PDB entry 5T3S | X-ray diffraction, 4.50 A resolution (low resolution: residue-level contacts below are approximate; hydrogen-bond / salt-bridge calls are withheld) | chains L and H of the 6 polymer chains in the assembly

== Chain L ==
Name: Fab PGT124 light chain
From: Homo sapiens
Notes: antibody fragment or engineered binder
Sequence (214 residues; numbered 4 to 212 plus 7 insertion-coded residues; 2 numbers in that range are skipped by the numbering (no residue carries them; nothing is unmodelled there); the number before each row is that of its first residue; a row labelled like 66A-66C holds insertion residues (66A, then the next letters in order)):
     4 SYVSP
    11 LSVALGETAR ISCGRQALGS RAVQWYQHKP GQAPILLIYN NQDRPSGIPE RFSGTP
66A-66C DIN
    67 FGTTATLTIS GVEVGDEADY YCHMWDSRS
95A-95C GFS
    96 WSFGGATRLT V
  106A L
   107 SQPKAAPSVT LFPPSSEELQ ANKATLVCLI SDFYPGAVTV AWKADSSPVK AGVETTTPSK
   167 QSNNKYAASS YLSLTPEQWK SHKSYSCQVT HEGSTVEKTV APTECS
Not modelled in the structure: 4, 210-212
Cystine bridges: Cys23-Cys88, Cys134-Cys193

== Chain H ==
Name: Fab PGT124 heavy chain
From: Homo sapiens
Notes: antibody fragment or engineered binder
Sequence (236 residues; each row starts with the number of its first residue; a row labelled like 82A-82C holds insertion residues (82A, then the next letters in order)):
     1 QVQLQESGPG LVRPSETLSV TCIVSGGSIS NYYWTWIRQS PGKGLEWIGY ISDRETTTYN
    61 PSLNSRAVIS RDTSKNQLSL QL
82A-82C RSV
    83 TTADTAIYFC ATARRGQR
100A-100P IYGVVSFGEFFYYYYM
   101 DVWGKGTAVT VSSASTKGPS VFPLAPSSKS TSGGTAALGC LVKDYFPEPV TVSWNSGALT
   161 SGVHTFPAVL QSSGLYSLSS VVTVPSSSLG TQTYICNVNH KPSNTKVDKK VEPKSCD
Not modelled in the structure: 1, 127-132, 214-217
Cystine bridges: Cys22-Cys92, Cys140-Cys196

== Chain L / chain H interface ==
Contacting residue pairs (75):
  Ser30(L) with Arg100(H); Tyr100B(H); Phe100K(H)
  Arg31(L) with Arg100(H)
  Ala32(L) with Tyr100M(H)
  Gln34(L) with Tyr100M(H); Tyr100N(H); Tyr100O(H)
  Tyr36(L) with Tyr100O(H); Met100P(H)
  His38(L) with Gln39(H)
  Ala43(L) with Gly104(H)
  Pro44(L) with Leu45(H); Phe91(H); Trp103(H)
  Leu46(L) with Met100P(H); Asp101(H)
  Tyr49(L) with Tyr100O(H)
  Asn50(L) with Tyr100M(H)
  Asp66A(L) with Arg100(H)
  Tyr87(L) with Gly44(H)
  His89(L) with Trp47(H)
  Trp91(L) with Trp47(H); Phe100K(H); Tyr100L(H); Tyr100M(H); Tyr100N(H)
  Asp92(L) with Phe100K(H)
  Ser93(L) with Tyr100B(H); Phe100K(H)
  Phe95B(L) with Trp47(H); Tyr50(H); Tyr100N(H)
  Ser95C(L) with Trp47(H)
  Trp96(L) with Trp47(H); Tyr59(H); Asn60(H); Pro61(H)
  Phe98(L) with Leu45(H); Trp47(H); Met100P(H)
  Thr116(L) with Ala137(H)
  Phe118(L) with Ala125(H); Ala137(H); Leu138(H); Val181(H)
  Ser121(L) with Phe122(H); Pro123(H); Leu124(H)
  Glu123(L) with Phe122(H); Pro123(H)
  Glu124(L) with Phe122(H); Leu141(H)
  Thr131(L) with Leu141(H); Lys143(H)
  Val133(L) with Ser179(H)
  Leu135(L) with Phe166(H); Val181(H)
  Ile136(L) with Phe166(H)
  Glu160(L) with Val169(H); Gln171(H); Ser172(H)
  Thr162(L) with Pro167(H); Ala168(H); Val169(H)
  Ser165(L) with Pro167(H)
  Gln167(L) with His164(H)
  Ala173(L) with His164(H)
  Ala174(L) with Phe166(H)
  Ser175(L) with Phe166(H); Pro167(H)
  Tyr177(L) with Leu141(H); Val169(H); Leu178(H); Ser179(H)
Also at the interface, not in a pair above, chain L (45 interface residues in all): Tyr5, Gln42, Asn51, Arg94, Ala127, Ser137, Thr161
Also at the interface, not in a pair above, chain H (47 interface residues in all): Ile37, Gly42, Lys43, Gly49, Thr58, Lys105, Thr165, Leu170, Ser177

== Summary ==
45 residues of chain L and 47 residues of chain H are in contact.
Chain L is Fab PGT124 light chain and chain H is Fab PGT124 heavy chain, both from Homo sapiens; the
structure, HIV gp140 trimer MD39-10MUTA in complex with Fabs PGT124 and 35022, was determined by X-ray
diffraction.
